Entry 9DQR (X-ray diffraction, 2.00 A resolution); this record covers chains A and B.

== Chain A (and B) ==
Molecule: 2OG-Fe dioxygenase family protein
Source organism: Streptomyces sp. Ag109_G2-6
Notes: chain B of this document is another copy of the same molecule, construct and numbering; everything in this record applies to it too
UniProtKB: A0A3N4ZHX0 (A0A3N4ZHX0_9ACTN); numbering as in UniProt (aligned over 1-247)
Chain sequence (253 residues; numbered 1 to 253; the number before each row is that of its first residue):
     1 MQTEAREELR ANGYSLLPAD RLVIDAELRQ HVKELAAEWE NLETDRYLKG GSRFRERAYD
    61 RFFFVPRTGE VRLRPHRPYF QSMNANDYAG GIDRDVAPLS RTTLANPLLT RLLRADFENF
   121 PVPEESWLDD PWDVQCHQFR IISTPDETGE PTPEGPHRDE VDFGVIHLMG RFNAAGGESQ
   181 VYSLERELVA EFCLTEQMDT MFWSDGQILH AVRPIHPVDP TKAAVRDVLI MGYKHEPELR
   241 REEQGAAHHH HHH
Not modelled in the structure: 1, 46-52, 147-152, 245-253 (chain B: 1-2, 47-50, 88-92, 148-153, 244-253)
Sequence notes: expression tag (248-253)
Bound ions: oxovanadium(2+) V: His157, Asp159, His210 (together with succinic acid)
Ligand contacts:
  - succinic acid (SIN): His157, Asp159, Ile166, Ser179, His210, Val212, Arg226, Val228, Ile230
  - oxovanadium(2+) (VVO): His157, Asp159, His210

== Interface between chain A and chain B ==
Residue-residue contacts (34; chain A residue first):
  Glu8(A) with Arg241(B), salt bridge
  Ala11(A) with Glu243(B)
  Asn12(A) with Arg241(B); Glu243(B), hydrogen bond
  Tyr14(A) with Glu70(B), hydrogen bond; Arg72(B), hydrogen bond
  Leu16(A) with Thr68(B); Glu70(B)
  Pro18(A) with Arg67(B); Thr68(B)
  Ala19(A) with Arg67(B)
  Asp20(A) with Arg67(B), salt bridge
  Gly176(A) with Arg111(B)
  Glu178(A) with Arg111(B), salt bridge; Arg114(B)
  Glu187(A) with Arg101(B), salt bridge
  Val189(A) with Arg72(B)
  Ala190(A) with Val71(B); Arg72(B)
  Glu191(A) with Gly69(B); Glu70(B); Val71(B), hydrogen bond (backbone-backbone); Thr110(B), hydrogen bond; Arg114(B), salt bridge
  Phe192(A) with Thr68(B); Gly69(B); Glu70(B)
  Cys193(A) with Thr68(B), hydrogen bond (backbone-backbone); Arg114(B), hydrogen bond
  Thr195(A) with Arg67(B)
  Glu196(A) with Arg67(B)
  Asp199(A) with Arg67(B), salt bridge
  Arg213(A) with Pro107(B); Arg111(B)
Interface residues without a listed pair, chain A (22 interface residues in all): Pro214, His216
Interface residues without a listed pair, chain B (16 interface residues in all): Glu27, Leu73, Ala105

== In short ==
22 residues of chain A face 16 of chain B across their interface; the contacts include 7 hydrogen bonds and 6
salt bridges. Polar contacts include Glu8(A)-Arg241(B), Asp20(A)-Arg67(B) and Glu178(A)-Arg111(B). Ligands of
chain A: succinic acid and oxovanadium(2+).
Both chains are 2OG-Fe dioxygenase family protein (Streptomyces sp. Ag109_G2-6). Entry 9DQR (Crystal structure
of HrmJ from Streptomyces sp. Ag109_G2-6 (HrmJ-ssa) complexed with vanadyl(IV)-oxo and succinate) was
determined by X-ray diffraction together with 9DQ0, 9DQ1, 9DQ2, 9DQP and 9DQQ from the same study.
